PDB entry 1T4F | X-ray diffraction, 1.90 A resolution | chains M and P

[Chain M]
Protein: Ubiquitin-protein ligase E3 Mdm2
Organism: Homo sapiens
Notes: EC 6.3.2.-; engineered mutation(s): 17-125, additional Gly at N-terminus
Reference sequence: Q00987 (MDM2_HUMAN); residues 17-125 here = UniProt positions 17-125
Sequence (110 residues; row label = number of the first residue in the row):
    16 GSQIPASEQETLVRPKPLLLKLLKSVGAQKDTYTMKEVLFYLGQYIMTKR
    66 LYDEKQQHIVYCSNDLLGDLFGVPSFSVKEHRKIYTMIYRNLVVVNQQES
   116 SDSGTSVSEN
Disordered / not traced: 16-22, 111-125
Sequence notes: cloning artifact (16)

[Chain P]
Protein: optimized p53 peptide
Sequence (9 residues; row label = number of the first residue in the row):
    18 RFMDYWEGL

[Interface between chain M and chain P]
Residue-residue contacts - 23 pairs, chain M then chain P:
  Leu-54(M) with Trp-23(P), hydrogen bond (backbone-side chain)
  Leu-57(M) with Trp-23(P), hydrophobic
  Gly-58(M) with Phe-19(P); Trp-23(P)
  Gln-59(M) with Met-20(P)
  Ile-61(M) with Phe-19(P), hydrophobic; Trp-23(P), hydrophobic
  Met-62(M) with Phe-19(P), hydrophobic; Met-20(P), hydrophobic
  Tyr-67(M) with Phe-19(P), hydrophobic
  Gln-72(M) with Arg-18(P); Phe-19(P); Tyr-22(P)
  His-73(M) with Tyr-22(P)
  Val-75(M) with Phe-19(P), hydrophobic
  Val-93(M) with Phe-19(P), hydrophobic; Tyr-22(P); Trp-23(P), hydrophobic; Leu-26(P)
  His-96(M) with Gly-25(P), hydrogen bond (side chain-backbone); Leu-26(P)
  Ile-99(M) with Leu-26(P), hydrophobic
  Tyr-100(M) with Leu-26(P), hydrogen bond (side chain-backbone)
Other interface residues (no listed pair), chain M (16 interface residues in all): Phe-91, Lys-94

[Summary]
Chain M and chain P form an interface of 16 and 7 residues respectively, with 3 hydrogen bonds. Among the
polar pairs are Leu-54(M)/Trp-23(P), His-96(M)/Gly-25(P) and Tyr-100(M)/Leu-26(P).
Here chain M is Ubiquitin-protein ligase E3 Mdm2 (Homo sapiens) and chain P is optimized p53 peptide. Entry
1T4F (Structure of human MDM2 in complex with an optimized p53 peptide) was determined by X-ray diffraction
(same publication as 1T4E).
